6M2M - chains E and D of the 15 polymer chains in the assembly; structure by X-ray diffraction, 2.85 A resolution.

== Chain E ==
Molecule: Probable histone H2A.3
Organism: Arabidopsis thaliana
UniProt: O81826 (H2A3_ARATH); residues 14-106 here = UniProt positions 14-106
Amino-acid sequence (93 residues; row label = number of the first residue in the row):
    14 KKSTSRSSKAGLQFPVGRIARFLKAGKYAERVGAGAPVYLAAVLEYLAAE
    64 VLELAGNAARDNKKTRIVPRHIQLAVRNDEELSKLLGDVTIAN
Disordered / not traced: 14-16, 105-106

== Chain D ==
Molecule: Histone H2B.1
Organism: Arabidopsis thaliana
UniProt: Q9LQQ4 (H2B1_ARATH); numbering as in UniProt (aligned over 51-148)
Amino-acid sequence (98 residues; each row starts with the number of its first residue):
    51 KKRSKKNVETYKIYIFKVLKQVHPDIGISSKAMGIMNSFINDIFEKLAQE
   101 SSKLARYNKKPTITSREIQTAVRLVLPGELAKHAVSEGTKAVTKFTSS
Disordered / not traced: 51-59, 148
Curated features (UniProtKB/Swiss-Prot):
  - cross-link: Lys144 (Glycyl lysine isopeptide (Lys-Gly) (interchain with G-Cter in ubiquitin))

== Interface between chain E and chain D ==
Pairs across the interface (14):
  Tyr59(E) with Lys132(D)
  Glu63(E) with Arg123(D), salt bridge; Lys132(D), salt bridge
  Glu66(E) with Arg116(D), salt bridge; Gln119(D); Arg123(D)
  Leu67(E) with Arg123(D)
  Asn70(E) with Arg116(D); Thr120(D), hydrogen bond; Arg123(D)
  Arg73(E) with Arg116(D); Glu117(D), salt bridge; Thr120(D)
  Asp74(E) with Leu124(D)
Other interface residues (no listed pair), chain E (8 interface residues in all): Glu94
Other interface residues (no listed pair), chain D (8 interface residues in all): Glu129

== Summary ==
Chain E and chain D each contribute 8 residues to their interface; the contacts include 1 hydrogen bond and 4
salt bridges. Polar contacts include Glu63(E)-Arg123(D), Glu63(E)-Lys132(D) and Glu66(E)-Arg116(D).
Here chain E is Probable histone H2A.3 and chain D is Histone H2B.1, both from Arabidopsis thaliana. Entry
6M2M (A role for histone chaperone OsChz1 in histone recognition and deposition) was determined by X-ray
diffraction.
